Entry 8FZO (X-ray diffraction, 1.83 A resolution); this record covers chains A and B.

Chain A:
Name: 338E6 Fab heavy chain
Source organism: Mus musculus
Notes: antibody fragment or engineered binder
Sequence (224 residues; numbered 1 to 230; 6 numbers in that range are skipped by the numbering (no residue carries them; nothing is unmodelled there); the number before each row is that of its first residue):
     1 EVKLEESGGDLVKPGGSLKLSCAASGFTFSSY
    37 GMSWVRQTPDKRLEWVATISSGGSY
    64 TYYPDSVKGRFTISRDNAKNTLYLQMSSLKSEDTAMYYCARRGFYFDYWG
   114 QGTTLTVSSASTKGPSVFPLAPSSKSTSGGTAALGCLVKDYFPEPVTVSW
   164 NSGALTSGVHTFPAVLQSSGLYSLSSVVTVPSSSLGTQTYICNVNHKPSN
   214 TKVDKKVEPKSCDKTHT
Not modelled in the structure: 137-140, 223-230
Disulfide bonds: Cys-22/Cys-102, Cys-149/Cys-205

Chain B:
Name: 338E6 Fab light chain
Source organism: Mus musculus
Notes: antibody fragment or engineered binder
Sequence (214 residues; row label = number of the first residue in the row; note: 8 numbers in that range are skipped by the numbering (no residue carries them; nothing is unmodelled there)):
     1 ETTVTQSQKFMSTSVGDRVSVTCKASQNVGTNVAWYQQKPGQSPKALIYS
    51 A
    59 SYRYSGVP
    68 DRFTGSGSGTDFTLTISNVQSEDLAEYFCQQYNSYPLTFGQGTKVEIKRT
   118 VAAPSVFIFPPSDSQLKSGTASVVCLLNNFYPREAKVQWKVDNALQSGNS
   168 QESVTEQDSKDSTYSLSSTLTLSKADYEKHKVYACEVTHQGLSSPVTKSF
   218 NRGEC
Not modelled in the structure: 222
Disulfide bonds: Cys-23/Cys-96, Cys-142/Cys-202

Chain A / chain B interface:
Contacting residue pairs - 66 pairs, chain A then chain B:
  Val-41(A) / Phe-106(B)  hydrophobic
  Gln-43(A) / Gln-38(B)  hydrogen bond
  Gln-43(A) / Phe-95(B)
  Lys-47(A) / Phe-95(B)
  Arg-48(A) / Lys-9(B)
  Arg-48(A) / Gln-108(B)
  Leu-49(A) / Phe-95(B)  hydrophobic
  Leu-49(A) / Phe-106(B)
  Trp-51(A) / Tyr-102(B)  hydrophobic
  Trp-51(A) / Pro-103(B)  hydrophobic
  Trp-51(A) / Leu-104(B)
  Thr-54(A) / Tyr-102(B)
  Tyr-65(A) / Tyr-102(B)  hydrophobic
  Tyr-101(A) / Gln-38(B)  hydrogen bond
  Tyr-101(A) / Gln-42(B)
  Tyr-101(A) / Ser-43(B)
  Tyr-101(A) / Pro-44(B)
  Gly-106(A) / Tyr-102(B)  hydrogen bond (backbone-side chain)
  Gly-106(A) / Leu-104(B)
  Phe-107(A) / Gln-97(B)  hydrogen bond (backbone-side chain)
  Phe-107(A) / Tyr-99(B)
  Phe-107(A) / Tyr-102(B)
  Phe-107(A) / Leu-104(B)
  Tyr-108(A) / Ala-34(B)  hydrophobic
  Tyr-108(A) / Tyr-36(B)
  Tyr-108(A) / Tyr-49(B)  hydrophobic
  Tyr-108(A) / Tyr-62(B)
  Tyr-108(A) / Gln-97(B)
  Tyr-108(A) / Tyr-99(B)  hydrophobic
  Phe-109(A) / Tyr-36(B)  hydrogen bond (backbone-side chain)
  Phe-109(A) / Ala-46(B)
  Phe-109(A) / Gln-97(B)
  Phe-109(A) / Leu-104(B)  hydrophobic
  Phe-109(A) / Phe-106(B)  hydrophobic
  Asp-110(A) / Ala-46(B)
  Asp-110(A) / Tyr-62(B)
  Trp-112(A) / Tyr-36(B)
  Trp-112(A) / Pro-44(B)
  Trp-112(A) / Phe-106(B)  hydrophobic
  Gly-113(A) / Ser-43(B)  hydrogen bond (backbone-side chain)
  Phe-131(A) / Ser-129(B)
  Phe-131(A) / Ser-131(B)
  Phe-131(A) / Gln-132(B)
  Pro-132(A) / Ser-129(B)
  Leu-133(A) / Phe-126(B)  hydrophobic
  Leu-133(A) / Val-141(B)  hydrophobic
  Ala-134(A) / Phe-126(B)
  Ala-146(A) / Phe-124(B)  hydrophobic
  Ala-146(A) / Phe-126(B)
  Leu-150(A) / Ser-139(B)
  Lys-152(A) / Gln-132(B)
  Lys-152(A) / Ser-139(B)
  His-173(A) / Asn-145(B)
  His-173(A) / Asn-146(B)  hydrogen bond
  His-173(A) / Ser-182(B)  hydrogen bond
  Phe-175(A) / Leu-143(B)  hydrophobic
  Phe-175(A) / Ser-170(B)
  Phe-175(A) / Thr-172(B)
  Phe-175(A) / Ser-182(B)
  Phe-175(A) / Leu-183(B)  hydrophobic
  Phe-175(A) / Ser-184(B)
  Pro-176(A) / Ser-170(B)  hydrogen bond (backbone-side chain)
  Pro-176(A) / Val-171(B)
  Val-178(A) / Gln-168(B)
  Val-190(A) / Leu-143(B)  hydrophobic
  Thr-192(A) / Asn-145(B)
Also at the interface, not in a pair above, chain A (36 interface residues in all): Glu-50, Pro-67, Thr-144, Leu-147, Thr-174, Leu-179, Ser-188
Also at the interface, not in a pair above, chain B (37 interface residues in all): Thr-137, Asp-175

In short:
36 residues of chain A face 37 of chain B across their interface; the contacts include 9 hydrogen bonds. Polar
pairs include Gln-43(A)/Gln-38(B), Tyr-101(A)/Gln-38(B) and Gly-106(A)/Tyr-102(B).
Here chain A is 338E6 Fab heavy chain and chain B is 338E6 Fab light chain, both from Mus musculus. Entry 8FZO
(Crystal structure of polyreactive 338E6 mouse Fab) was determined by X-ray diffraction together with 8FZP and
8G1B from the same study.
